6ZJF - chain A; structure by X-ray diffraction, 1.75 A resolution.

[Chain A]
Molecule: Serine/threonine-protein kinase 17B
Source organism: Homo sapiens
Notes: EC 2.7.11.1
Reference sequence: O94768 (ST17B_HUMAN); residue numbers follow UniProt; this construct covers 25-329
Sequence (327 residues; each row starts with the number of its first residue):
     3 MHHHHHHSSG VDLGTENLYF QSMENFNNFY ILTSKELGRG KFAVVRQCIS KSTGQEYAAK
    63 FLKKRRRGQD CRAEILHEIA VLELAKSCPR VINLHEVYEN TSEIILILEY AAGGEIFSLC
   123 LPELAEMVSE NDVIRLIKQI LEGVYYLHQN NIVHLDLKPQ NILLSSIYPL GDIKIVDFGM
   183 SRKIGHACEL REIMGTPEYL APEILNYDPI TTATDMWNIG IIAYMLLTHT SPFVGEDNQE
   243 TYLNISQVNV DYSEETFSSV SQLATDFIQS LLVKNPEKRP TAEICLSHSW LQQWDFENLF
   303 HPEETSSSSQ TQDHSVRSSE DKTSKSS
Not modelled in the structure: 3-16, 310-329
Construct notes: initiating methionine (3); expression tag (4-24)
Residues lining bound ligands: AP-229 (QM2; 2-[6-(4-cyclopropylphenyl)thieno[3,2-d]pyrimidin-4-yl]sulfanylethanoic acid): Lys37, Glu38, Leu39, Arg41, Val47, Ala60, Lys62, Ile94, Leu110, Glu111, Tyr112, Ala113, Ala114, Gly116, Leu165, Val178, Asp179
UniProt features mapped onto this chain:
  - active site: Asp158 (Proton acceptor)
  - binding site (ATP): Leu39 to Val47, Lys62
  - mutagenesis: Lys62 (K62A: Loss of activity and of apoptotic function)
What the authors report for this chain:
  - catalytic residues: Lys62 (proposed by the authors, not directly observed)
  - specificity-determining residues: Glu125, Leu126 (proposed by the authors, not directly observed)

[In short]
Chain A binds AP-229. From UniProt: active-site residue Asp158, 10 ATP-binding residues and one mutagenesis
site. The paper reports the catalytic residue Lys62; specificity determinants Glu125 and Leu126.
Chain A is Serine/threonine-protein kinase 17B (Homo sapiens); the structure, Crystal structure of STK17B
(DRAK2) in complex with AP-229, was determined by X-ray diffraction, deposited together with 7AKG, 6Y6F, 6Y6H
and 3LM5.
